PDB entry 6R0Y | electron microscopy, 3.90 A resolution | chains B and D of the 26 polymer chains in the assembly

# Chain B
Protein: V-type ATP synthase alpha chain
From: Thermus thermophilus (strain HB8 / ATCC 27634 / DSM 579)
Notes: EC 7.1.2.2
Reference sequence: Q56403 (VATA_THET8); residues 1-578 here = UniProt positions 1-578
Sequence (578 residues; numbered 1 to 578; the number before each row is that of its first residue):
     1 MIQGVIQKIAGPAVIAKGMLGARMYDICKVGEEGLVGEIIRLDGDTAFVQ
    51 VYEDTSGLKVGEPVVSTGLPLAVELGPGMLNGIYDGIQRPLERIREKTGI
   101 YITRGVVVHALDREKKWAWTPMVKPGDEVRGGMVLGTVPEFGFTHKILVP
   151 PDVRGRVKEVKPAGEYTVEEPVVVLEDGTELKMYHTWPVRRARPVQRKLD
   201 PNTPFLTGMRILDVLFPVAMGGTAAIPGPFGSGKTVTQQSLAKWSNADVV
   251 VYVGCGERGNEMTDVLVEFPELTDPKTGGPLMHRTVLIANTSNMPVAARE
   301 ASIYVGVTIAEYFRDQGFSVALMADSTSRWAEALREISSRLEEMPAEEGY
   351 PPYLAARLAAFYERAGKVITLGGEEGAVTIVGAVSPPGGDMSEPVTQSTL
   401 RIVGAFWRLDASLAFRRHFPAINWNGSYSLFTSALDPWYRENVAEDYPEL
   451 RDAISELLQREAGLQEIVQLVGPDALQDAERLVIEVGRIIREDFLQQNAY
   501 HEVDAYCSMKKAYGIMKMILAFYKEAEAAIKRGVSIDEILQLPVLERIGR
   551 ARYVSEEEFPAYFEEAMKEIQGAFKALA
Not modelled in the structure: 578
Metal / ion sites: Mg2+: Thr235, Glu257
Small-molecule neighbours:
  - ADP (adenosine-5'-diphosphate), molecule 1: Lys8, Ile9, Ala10, Ala13, Ile15, Phe48, Ser339, Arg340
  - ADP, molecule 2: Met209, Pro229, Phe230, Gly231, Ser232, Gly233, Lys234, Thr235, Val236, Arg258, Glu261, Phe419, Pro420, Gln497, Asn498, Ala499, Tyr500

# Chain D
Protein: V-type ATP synthase beta chain
From: Thermus thermophilus (strain HB8 / ATCC 27634 / DSM 579)
Reference sequence: Q56404 (VATB_THET8); residue numbers follow UniProt; this construct covers 1-478
Sequence (478 residues; numbered 1 to 478; the number before each row is that of its first residue):
     1 MDLLKKEYTGITYISGPLLFVENAKDLAYGAIVDIKDGTGRVRGGQVIEV
    51 SEEYAVIQVFEETTGLDLATTSVSLVEDVARLGVSKEMLGRRFNGIGKPI
   101 DGLPPITPEKRLPITGLPLNPVARRKPEQFIQTGISTIDVMNTLVRGQKL
   151 PIFSGSGLPANEIAAQIARQATVRPDLSGEGEKEEPFAVVFAAMGITQRE
   201 LSYFIQEFERTGALSRSVLFLNKADDPTIERILTPRMALTVAEYLAFEHD
   251 YHVLVILTDMTNYCEALREIGAAREEIPGRRGYPGYMYTDLATIYERAGV
   301 VEGKKGSVTQIPILSMPDDDRTHPIPDLTGYITEGQIQLSRELHRKGIYP
   351 PIDPLPSLSRLMNNGVGKGKTREDHKQVSDQLYSAYANGVDIRKLVAIIG
   401 EDALTENDRRYLQFADAFERFFINQGQQNRSIEESLQIAWALLSMLPQGE
   451 LKRISKDHIGKYYGQKLEEIWGAPQALD
Not modelled in the structure: 1-4, 466-478
Small-molecule neighbours:
  - ADP (adenosine-5'-diphosphate), molecule 1: Phe20, Glu49, Val56, Arg274, Glu275, Glu276
  - ADP, molecule 2: Leu358, Arg360, Asn363

# Chain B / chain D interface
Residue-residue contacts (106; chain B residue first):
  Gln7(B) - Ser51(D)
  Gln7(B) - Glu52(D)  hydrogen bond (backbone-backbone)
  Lys8(B) - Glu49(D)  salt bridge
  Lys8(B) - Val50(D)
  Ile9(B) - Tyr29(D)  hydrophobic
  Ile9(B) - Glu49(D)
  Ile9(B) - Val50(D)  hydrogen bond (backbone-backbone)
  Gly11(B) - Tyr29(D)
  Thr55(B) - Tyr29(D)
  Ser56(B) - Tyr29(D)
  Gly57(B) - Ala28(D)
  Gly57(B) - Tyr29(D)  hydrogen bond (backbone-backbone)
  Leu58(B) - Ala28(D)
  Leu58(B) - Tyr29(D)  hydrogen bond (backbone-backbone)
  Lys59(B) - Leu27(D)
  Lys59(B) - Ala28(D)
  Lys59(B) - Asp78(D)  salt bridge
  Val60(B) - Lys25(D)
  Val60(B) - Val50(D)
  Val60(B) - Ser51(D)
  Val60(B) - Glu52(D)
  Ile83(B) - Val122(D)  hydrophobic
  Leu91(B) - Asn120(D)  hydrogen bond (backbone-side chain)
  Leu91(B) - Val122(D)  hydrophobic
  Arg95(B) - Asn120(D)
  Arg95(B) - Ala123(D)
  Arg95(B) - Glu302(D)  salt bridge
  Ile100(B) - Leu119(D)
  Ile100(B) - Asn120(D)  hydrogen bond (backbone-backbone)
  Ile100(B) - Ala123(D)  hydrophobic
  Ile100(B) - Val301(D)  hydrophobic
  Tyr101(B) - Leu117(D)
  Tyr101(B) - Pro118(D)
  Tyr101(B) - Glu243(D)  hydrogen bond
  Ile102(B) - Leu117(D)
  Ile102(B) - Pro118(D)  hydrogen bond (backbone-backbone)
  Thr103(B) - Leu117(D)
  Gly228(B) - Tyr331(D)  hydrogen bond (backbone-side chain)
  Pro229(B) - Tyr331(D)
  Phe230(B) - Arg321(D)
  Phe230(B) - Asp327(D)
  Phe230(B) - Gly330(D)
  Phe230(B) - Tyr331(D)  hydrogen bond (backbone-side chain)
  Phe230(B) - Gln336(D)
  Gly231(B) - Arg360(D)
  Gly256(B) - Tyr288(D)  hydrogen bond (backbone-side chain)
  Arg258(B) - Glu296(D)
  Arg258(B) - Tyr331(D)  hydrogen bond (side chain-backbone)
  Arg258(B) - Ile332(D)  hydrogen bond (side chain-backbone)
  Arg258(B) - Thr333(D)  hydrogen bond (side chain-backbone)
  Arg258(B) - Glu334(D)
  Arg258(B) - Arg360(D)
  Gly259(B) - Glu296(D)
  Asn260(B) - Pro127(D)
  Asn260(B) - Lys149(D)
  Asn260(B) - Glu334(D)  hydrogen bond
  Thr263(B) - Pro121(D)
  Thr263(B) - Arg124(D)
  Thr263(B) - Arg125(D)
  Leu266(B) - Pro121(D)
  Leu266(B) - Val122(D)  hydrophobic
  Thr291(B) - Pro121(D)
  Ser292(B) - Tyr288(D)  hydrogen bond
  Ser292(B) - Ala292(D)
  Asn293(B) - Pro118(D)
  Asn293(B) - Glu296(D)
  Met294(B) - Pro118(D)  hydrophobic
  Val296(B) - Thr289(D)
  Arg299(B) - Tyr288(D)
  Arg299(B) - Thr289(D)
  Arg329(B) - Tyr288(D)  hydrogen bond
  Arg329(B) - Tyr331(D)
  Glu332(B) - Gly285(D)
  Glu332(B) - Tyr288(D)
  Arg335(B) - Gly279(D)
  Arg335(B) - Gly285(D)
  Glu336(B) - Tyr286(D)
  Glu336(B) - Thr289(D)
  Ser339(B) - Glu276(D)
  Ser339(B) - Ile277(D)
  Arg340(B) - Glu276(D)  salt bridge
  Glu348(B) - Pro278(D)
  Glu348(B) - Arg280(D)
  Gly349(B) - Ile277(D)
  Ser385(B) - Tyr331(D)
  Pro386(B) - Tyr331(D)  hydrogen bond (backbone-side chain)
  Pro387(B) - Arg280(D)
  Pro387(B) - Asp327(D)
  Gly388(B) - Thr322(D)
  Asp390(B) - Arg280(D)  salt bridge
  Glu393(B) - Arg280(D)  salt bridge
  Phe415(B) - Arg321(D)
  Phe415(B) - Leu355(D)
  Arg416(B) - Ala387(D)
  Arg417(B) - Ser357(D)  hydrogen bond (side chain-backbone)
  Arg417(B) - Leu358(D)
  Arg417(B) - Tyr383(D)  hydrogen bond
  Arg417(B) - Arg453(D)  hydrogen bond (backbone-side chain)
  Val471(B) - Ile399(D)
  Pro473(B) - Leu395(D)
  Asp474(B) - Ala403(D)
  Gln496(B) - Arg453(D)
  Tyr500(B) - Asn363(D)
  Arg550(B) - Lys452(D)  hydrogen bond (side chain-backbone)
  Arg550(B) - Ile454(D)
  Arg550(B) - Lys456(D)
Interface residues without a listed pair, chain B (68 interface residues in all): Ile6, Ala10, Lys17, Glu92, Ile94, Lys234, Asp264, Ser338, Pro345, Glu492, Glu546, Gly549
Interface residues without a listed pair, chain D (71 interface residues in all): Asp26, Ile48, Tyr54, Val79, Lys126, Asn142, Gly147, Phe247, Thr293, Pro326, Pro354, Pro356, Asp380, Thr405

# Overview
68 residues of chain B face 71 of chain D across their interface, with 22 hydrogen bonds and 6 salt bridges.
Polar pairs include Lys8(B)-Glu49(D), Lys59(B)-Asp78(D) and Arg95(B)-Glu302(D). ADP is bound between chain B
and chain D. Thr235(B) and Glu257(B) coordinate Mg2+.
Here chain B is V-type ATP synthase alpha chain and chain D is V-type ATP synthase beta chain, both from
Thermus thermophilus (strain HB8 / ATCC 27634 / DSM 579). Entry 6R0Y (Thermus thermophilus V/A-type
ATPase/synthase, rotational state 3) was determined by electron microscopy together with 6QUM, 6R0W, 6R0Z and
6R10 from the same study.
